PDB entry 7MXV | X-ray diffraction, 2.21 A resolution | chains Z and A of the 3 polymer chains in the assembly

== Chain Z ==
Protein: Exonuclease 1
Organism: Homo sapiens
Notes: EC 3.1.-.-
Reference sequence: Q9UQ84 (EXO1_HUMAN); residues 1-346 here = UniProt positions 1-346
Chain sequence (358 residues; each row starts with the number of its first residue; note: 7 numbers in that range are skipped by the numbering (no residue carries them; nothing is unmodelled there); a row labelled like 346A-346H holds insertion residues (346A, then the next letters in order)):
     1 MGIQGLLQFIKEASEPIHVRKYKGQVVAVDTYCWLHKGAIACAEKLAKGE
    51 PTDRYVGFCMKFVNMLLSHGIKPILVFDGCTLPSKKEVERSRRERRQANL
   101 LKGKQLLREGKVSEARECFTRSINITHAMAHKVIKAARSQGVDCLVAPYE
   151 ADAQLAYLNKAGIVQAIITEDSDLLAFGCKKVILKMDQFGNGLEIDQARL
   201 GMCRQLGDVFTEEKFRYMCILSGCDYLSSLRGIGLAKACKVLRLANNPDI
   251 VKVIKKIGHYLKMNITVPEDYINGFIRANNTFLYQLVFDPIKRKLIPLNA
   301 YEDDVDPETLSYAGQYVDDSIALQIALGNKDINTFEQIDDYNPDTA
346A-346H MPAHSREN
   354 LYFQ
Disordered / not traced: 1, 346A-346H, 357
Construct notes: expression tag (346G-346H, 354-357)
Metal / ion sites: Mn2+ site 1 near Cys80 (its only coordinating residue here); Mn2+ site 2: Asp152 (shared with 1 residue of chain B); Mn2+ site 3: Asp152, Asp171, Asp173 (shared with 1 residue of chain B); Mn2+ site 4: Asp173, Asp225 (shared with 1 residue of chain B); Na+: Ser222, Ser229, Ile233 (shared with DA5(A) of chain A)
Curated features (UniProtKB/Swiss-Prot):
  - binding site (Mg(2+)): Asp30, Asp78, Glu150, Asp152, Asp171, Asp173, Asp225, Asp270
  - natural variant: Glu109 (E109K: Abrogates exonuclease activity)
  - mutagenesis: Asp78 (D78A: Abrogates double-stranded DNA exonuclease activity and endonuclease activity against 5'-overhanging flap structures. Also reduces DNA-binding to 5'-overhanging flap structures), Asp173 (D173A: Abrogates double-stranded DNA exonuclease activity and endonuclease activity against 5'-overhanging flap structures. No effect on DNA-binding to 5'-overhanging flap structures), Asp225 (D225A: Abrogates double-stranded DNA exonuclease activity and endonuclease activity against 5'-overhanging flap structures. Also enhances DNA-binding to 5'-overhanging flap structures)

== Chain A ==
Molecule: 13-nt DNA strand
Sequence (13 nucleotides; each row starts with the number of its first residue):
     1 CGCTAGTCGACAT
Metal / ion sites: Na+: DA5 (shared with Ser222(Z), Ser229(Z), Ile233(Z) of chain Z)

== Chain Z / chain A interface ==
Pairs across the interface (32):
  Lys37(Z) - DC11(A)  phosphate contact
  Lys37(Z) - DA12(A)  phosphate contact
  Ile40(Z) - DC11(A)  base contact
  Ile40(Z) - DA12(A)  base contact
  Ala41(Z) - DA12(A)  base contact
  Ala41(Z) - DT13(A)  sugar contact
  Arg54(Z) - DT13(A)  hydrogen bond to the sugar
  Phe58(Z) - DA12(A)  phosphate contact
  Phe58(Z) - DT13(A)  phosphate contact
  Lys61(Z) - DT13(A)  salt bridge to the phosphate
  Glu117(Z) - DG9(A)  base contact
  Glu117(Z) - DA10(A)  hydrogen bond to the base
  Glu117(Z) - DC11(A)  base contact
  Thr120(Z) - DA10(A)  base contact
  Thr120(Z) - DC11(A)  base contact
  Arg121(Z) - DC8(A)  base contact
  Arg121(Z) - DG9(A)  hydrogen bond to the base
  Arg121(Z) - DA10(A)  base contact
  Gln188(Z) - DT13(A)  phosphate contact
  Leu230(Z) - DA5(A)  phosphate contact
  Arg231(Z) - DA5(A)  hydrogen bond to the phosphate
  Arg231(Z) - DG6(A)  salt bridge to the phosphate
  Gly232(Z) - DT4(A)  sugar contact
  Gly232(Z) - DA5(A)  hydrogen bond to the phosphate
  Ile233(Z) - DT4(A)  phosphate contact
  Ile233(Z) - DA5(A)  phosphate contact
  Gly234(Z) - DT4(A)  hydrogen bond to the phosphate
  Leu235(Z) - DT4(A)  phosphate contact
  Ala236(Z) - DC3(A)  phosphate contact
  Ala236(Z) - DT4(A)  phosphate contact
  Lys237(Z) - DC3(A)  phosphate contact
  Lys237(Z) - DT4(A)  hydrogen bond to the phosphate
Other interface residues (no listed pair), chain Z (20 interface residues in all): Arg116, Ser229

== In short ==
20 residues of chain Z and 10 residues of chain A are in contact; the contacts include 7 hydrogen bonds and 2
salt bridges. Polar contacts include Glu117(Z)-DA10(A), Arg121(Z)-DG9(A) and Arg54(Z)-DT13(A). UniProt lists 8
Mg2+-binding residues and 3 mutagenesis sites on chain Z.
Here chain Z is Exonuclease 1 (Homo sapiens) and chain A is a 13-nt DNA strand. Entry 7MXV (Crystal structure
of human exonuclease 1 Exo1 (WT) in complex with 5' recessed-end DNA (ur)) was determined by X-ray
diffraction.
